PDB entry 2RD7 | X-ray diffraction, 2.15 A resolution | chains A and C

[Chain A]
Protein: Complement component C8 alpha chain
From: Homo sapiens
Reference sequence: P07357 (CO8A_HUMAN); residues 103-462 here correspond to UniProt positions 133-492 (UniProt number = residue number + 30)
Sequence (367 residues; numbered 96 to 462; the number before each row is that of its first residue):
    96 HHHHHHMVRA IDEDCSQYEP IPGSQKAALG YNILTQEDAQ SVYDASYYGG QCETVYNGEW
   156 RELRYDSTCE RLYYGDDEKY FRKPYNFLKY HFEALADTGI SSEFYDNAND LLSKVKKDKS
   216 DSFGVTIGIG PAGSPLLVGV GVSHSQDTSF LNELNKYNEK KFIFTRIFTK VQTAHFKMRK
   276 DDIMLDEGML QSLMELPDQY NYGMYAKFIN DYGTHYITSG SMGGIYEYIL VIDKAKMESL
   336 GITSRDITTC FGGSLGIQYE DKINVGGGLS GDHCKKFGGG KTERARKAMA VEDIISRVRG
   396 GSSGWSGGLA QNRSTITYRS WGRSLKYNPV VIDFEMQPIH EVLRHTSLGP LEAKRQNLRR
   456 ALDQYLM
Unresolved in the structure: 96-108, 225-227, 355-366, 398-408
Disulfides: Cys110-Cys147, Cys345-Cys369
Construct notes: expression tag (96-102)
UniProt features mapped onto this chain:
  - glycosylation: Asn407 (N-linked (GlcNAc...) asparagine)

[Chain C]
Protein: Complement component C8 gamma chain
From: Homo sapiens
Reference sequence: P07360 (CO8G_HUMAN); residues 1-182 here correspond to UniProt positions 21-202 (UniProt number = residue number + 20)
Sequence (184 residues; each row starts with the number of its first residue; numbers below 1 keep their minus sign (Met-1 is residue -1)):
    -1 MAQKPQRPRR PASPISTIQP KANFDAQQFA GTWLLVAVGS ACRFLQEQGH RAEATTLHVA
    59 PQGTAMAVST FRKLDGICWQ VRQLYGDTGV LGRFLLQARD ARGAVHVVVA ETDYQSFAVL
   119 YLERAGQLSV KLYARSLPVS DSVLSGFEQR VQEAHLTEDQ IFYFPKYGFC EAADQFHVLD
   179 EVRR
Unresolved in the structure: -1 to 14, 46-48, 63, 84, 96, 125, 181-182
Disulfides: Cys76-Cys168
Construct notes: expression tag (-1 to 0)
UniProt features mapped onto this chain:
  - modified residue: Gln1 (Pyrrolidone carboxylic acid)

[Interface between chain A and chain C]
Contacting residue pairs (38; chain A residue first):
  Leu158(A) - Leu72(C)  hydrophobic
  Leu158(A) - Trp77(C)  hydrophobic
  Leu158(A) - Leu177(C)
  Tyr160(A) - Thr68(C)
  Tyr160(A) - Val79(C)  hydrophobic
  Tyr160(A) - Gln81(C)
  Tyr160(A) - Leu177(C)
  Ser162(A) - Leu120(C)
  Ser162(A) - Lys129(C)  hydrogen bond (backbone-side chain)
  Thr163(A) - Cys40(C)
  Thr163(A) - Val103(C)
  Thr163(A) - Leu120(C)
  Thr163(A) - Ser127(C)  hydrogen bond (backbone-side chain)
  Cys164(A) - Cys40(C)  disulfide
  Cys164(A) - Leu43(C)
  Glu165(A) - Leu33(C)
  Glu165(A) - Val36(C)
  Glu165(A) - Thr53(C)
  Glu165(A) - Arg70(C)  hydrogen bond (backbone-side chain)
  Glu165(A) - Lys129(C)  salt bridge
  Glu165(A) - Tyr131(C)
  Glu165(A) - Phe162(C)
  Arg166(A) - Phe42(C)
  Leu167(A) - Arg70(C)
  Leu167(A) - Leu72(C)
  Tyr169(A) - Leu72(C)  hydrophobic
  Leu190(A) - Phe174(C)  hydrophobic
  Leu190(A) - His175(C)
  Ala191(A) - Asp172(C)
  Ala191(A) - Phe174(C)
  Asp192(A) - Asp172(C)  hydrogen bond (backbone-side chain)
  Asp192(A) - Gln173(C)
  Asp192(A) - Phe174(C)
  Tyr413(A) - Gln173(C)
  Arg414(A) - Gln173(C)  hydrogen bond (side chain-backbone)
  Arg414(A) - Val176(C)  hydrogen bond (side chain-backbone)
  Arg414(A) - Asp178(C)  salt bridge
  Gly417(A) - Phe174(C)
Interface residues without a listed pair, chain A (17 interface residues in all): Arg159, Val266
Interface residues without a listed pair, chain C (30 interface residues in all): Ser38, Lys71, Tyr83, Leu94, Glu179
Cross-chain cystine bridges: Cys164(A)-Cys40(C)

[Overview]
17 residues of chain A and 30 residues of chain C are in contact; the contacts include 1 disulfide bond, 6
hydrogen bonds and 2 salt bridges. Polar contacts include Glu165(A)-Lys129(C), Arg414(A)-Asp178(C) and
Ser162(A)-Lys129(C).
Here chain A is Complement component C8 alpha chain and chain C is Complement component C8 gamma chain, both
from Homo sapiens. Entry 2RD7 (Human Complement Membrane Attack Proteins Share a Common Fold with Bacterial
Cytolysins) was determined by X-ray diffraction together with 3OJY from the same study.
